PDB entry 3PE1 | X-ray diffraction, 1.60 A resolution | chain A

# Chain A
Protein: Casein kinase II subunit alpha
Source organism: Homo sapiens
Notes: EC 2.7.11.1
UniProtKB: P68400 (CSK21_HUMAN); residues 1-337 here = UniProt positions 1-337
Amino-acid sequence (337 residues; row label = number of the first residue in the row):
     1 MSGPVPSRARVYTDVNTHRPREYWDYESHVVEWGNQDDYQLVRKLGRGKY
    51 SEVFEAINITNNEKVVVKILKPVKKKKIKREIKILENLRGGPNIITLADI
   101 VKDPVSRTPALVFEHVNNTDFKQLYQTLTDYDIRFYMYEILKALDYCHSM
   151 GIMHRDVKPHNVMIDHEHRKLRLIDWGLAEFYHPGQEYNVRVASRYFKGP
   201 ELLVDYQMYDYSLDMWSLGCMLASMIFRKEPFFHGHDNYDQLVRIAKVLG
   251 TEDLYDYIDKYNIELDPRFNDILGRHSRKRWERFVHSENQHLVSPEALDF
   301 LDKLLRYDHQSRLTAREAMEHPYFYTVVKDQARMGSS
Unresolved in the structure: 1-2, 330-337
UniProt features mapped onto this chain:
  - region: Gln36 to Leu41 (Interaction with beta subunit)
  - active site: Asp156 (Proton acceptor)
  - binding site (ATP): Leu45 to Val53, Lys68
  - natural variant: Arg47 (R47Q: In OCNDS), Tyr50 (Y50S: In OCNDS), Asp175 (D175G: In OCNDS), Lys198 (K198R: In OCNDS)
Ligand contacts: CX-4945 (3NG; 5-[(3-chlorophenyl)amino]benzo[c][2,6]naphthyridine-8-carboxylic acid): Leu45, Gly46, Arg47, Val53, Val66, Lys68, Ile95, Phe113, Glu114, His115, Val116, Asn118, His160, Met163, Ile174, Asp175, Trp176

# In short
Bound to chain A: CX-4945. Curated annotation (UniProt) lists active-site residue Asp156 and 10 ATP-binding
residues.
Chain A is Casein kinase II subunit alpha (Homo sapiens); the structure, Crystal structure of human protein
kinase CK2 alpha subunit in complex with the inhibitor CX-4945, was determined by X-ray diffraction.
